Entry 4YTI (X-ray diffraction, 2.52 A resolution); this record covers chain A.

== Chain A ==
Name: Tyrosine-protein kinase JAK2
From: Homo sapiens
Notes: EC 2.7.10.2
UniProtKB: O60674 (JAK2_HUMAN); numbering as in UniProt (aligned over 842-1132)
Chain sequence (296 residues; row label = number of the first residue in the row):
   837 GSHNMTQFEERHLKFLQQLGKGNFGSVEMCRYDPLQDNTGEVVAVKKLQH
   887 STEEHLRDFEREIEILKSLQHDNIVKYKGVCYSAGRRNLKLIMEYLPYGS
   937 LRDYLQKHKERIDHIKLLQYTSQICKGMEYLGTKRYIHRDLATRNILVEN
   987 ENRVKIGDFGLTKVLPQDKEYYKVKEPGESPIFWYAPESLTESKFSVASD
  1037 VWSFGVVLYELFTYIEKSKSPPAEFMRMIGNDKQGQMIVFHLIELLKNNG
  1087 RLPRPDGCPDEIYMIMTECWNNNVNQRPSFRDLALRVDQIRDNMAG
Not modelled in the structure: 837-841, 920-922, 1131-1132
Construct notes: expression tag (837-841)
Modified positions: Tyr-1007 (O-phosphotyrosine; PTR); Tyr-1008 (O-phosphotyrosine; PTR)
UniProt features mapped onto this chain:
  - active site: Asp-976 (Proton acceptor)
  - binding site (ATP): Leu-855 to Val-863, Lys-882
  - modified residue (Phosphotyrosine): Tyr-868, Tyr-966, Tyr-972, Tyr-1007, Tyr-1008
  - mutagenesis: Lys-882 (K882E: Loss of ability to up-regulate potassium voltage-gated channel activity of KCNA3)
Small-molecule neighbours: vx-509 (VJK; (2R)-2-methyl-2-[[2-(1H-pyrrolo[2,3-b]pyridin-3-yl)pyrimidin-4-yl]amino]-N-[2,2,2-tris(fluoranyl)ethyl]butanamide): Leu-855, Gly-856, Lys-857, Val-863, Ala-880, Val-911, Met-929, Glu-930, Tyr-931, Leu-932, Gly-935, Ser-936, Asp-939, Arg-980, Asn-981, Ile-982, Leu-983, Gly-993, Asp-994

== In short ==
Chain A binds vx-509. Curated annotation (UniProt) lists active-site residue Asp-976, 10 ATP-binding residues
and one mutagenesis site.
Chain A is Tyrosine-protein kinase JAK2 (Homo sapiens); the structure, Discovery of VX-509 (Decernotinib): A
Potent and Selective Janus kinase (JAK) 3 Inhibitor for the Treatment ..., was determined by X-ray diffraction
together with 4YTC, 4YTF and 4YTH from the same study.
